Entry 2PVC (X-ray diffraction, 3.69 A resolution); this record covers chains B and D.

[Chain B]
Molecule: DNA (cytosine-5)-methyltransferase 3-like
From: Homo sapiens
UniProtKB: Q9UJW3 (DNM3L_HUMAN); aligned to UniProt positions 1-386 over residues 1-386 (the alignment contains insertions or deletions, so no single offset holds)
Amino-acid sequence (386 residues; numbered 1 to 386; the number before each row is that of its first residue):
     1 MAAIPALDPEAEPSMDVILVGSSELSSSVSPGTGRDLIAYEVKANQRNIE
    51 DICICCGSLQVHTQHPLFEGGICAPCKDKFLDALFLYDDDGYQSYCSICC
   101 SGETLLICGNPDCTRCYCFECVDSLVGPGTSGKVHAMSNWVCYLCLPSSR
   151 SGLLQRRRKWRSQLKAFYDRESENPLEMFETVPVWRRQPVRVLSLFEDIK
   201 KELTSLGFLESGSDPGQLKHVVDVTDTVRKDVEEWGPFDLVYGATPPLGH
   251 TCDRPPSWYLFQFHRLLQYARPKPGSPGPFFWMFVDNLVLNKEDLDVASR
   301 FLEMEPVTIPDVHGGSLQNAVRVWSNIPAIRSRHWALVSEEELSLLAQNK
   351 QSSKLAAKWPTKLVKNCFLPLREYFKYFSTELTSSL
Unresolved in the structure: 1-33, 381-386
Sequence notes: conflict Gly278 (Arg in Q9UJW3)
Ion coordination: Zn2+ site 1: Cys53, Cys56, Cys73, Cys76; Zn2+ site 2: Cys96, Cys99, Cys118, Cys121; Zn2+ site 3: Cys108, Cys113, Cys142, Cys145
UniProt features mapped onto this chain:
  - zinc finger: Ile52 to Asp82 (GATA-type), Gln93 to Ser149 (PHD-type)
From the paper describing this entry:
  - mutagenesis - I107W: abolished binding to Histone H3 peptide (chain D)

[Chain D]
Molecule: Histone H3 peptide
Amino-acid sequence (7 residues; each row starts with the number of its first residue):
   501 ARTKQTA

[Chain B / chain D interface]
Contacting residue pairs - 20 pairs, chain B then chain D:
  Asp88(B) - Lys504(D)  salt bridge
  Asp88(B) - Thr506(D)
  Asp90(B) - Lys504(D)  salt bridge
  Tyr92(B) - Lys504(D)
  Gln93(B) - Lys504(D)  hydrogen bond (backbone-side chain)
  Ser94(B) - Thr506(D)
  Gly102(B) - Gln505(D)
  Glu103(B) - Gln505(D)  hydrogen bond
  Thr104(B) - Lys504(D)
  Thr104(B) - Gln505(D)
  Leu105(B) - Arg502(D)
  Leu105(B) - Thr503(D)
  Leu105(B) - Lys504(D)  hydrogen bond (backbone-backbone)
  Leu106(B) - Ala501(D)  hydrophobic
  Leu106(B) - Arg502(D)
  Ile107(B) - Arg502(D)  hydrogen bond (backbone-backbone)
  Ile107(B) - Lys504(D)
  Val134(B) - Ala501(D)  hydrogen bond (backbone-backbone)
  His135(B) - Ala501(D)  hydrogen bond (backbone-backbone)
  Met137(B) - Ala501(D)  hydrogen bond (backbone-backbone)
Interface residues without a listed pair, chain B (17 interface residues in all): Tyr95, Ala136, Trp140
Interface residues without a listed pair, chain D (7 interface residues in all): Ala507
Interface features reported in the paper:
  - interface residues, chain B: Asp88(B), Asp90(B)
  - hot spots on chain B (mutagenesis) - D90A (Kd >500 uM): abolished binding to Histone H3 peptide (chain D)

[In short]
17 residues of chain B and 7 residues of chain D are in contact, with 7 hydrogen bonds and 2 salt bridges.
Among the polar pairs are Asp88(B)-Lys504(D), Asp90(B)-Lys504(D) and Gln93(B)-Lys504(D). The paper reports
that I107W and D90A of chain B abolish binding to Histone H3 peptide (chain D); interface residues Asp88(B)
and Asp90(B).
Chain B is DNA (cytosine-5)-methyltransferase 3-like (Homo sapiens) and chain D is Histone H3 peptide; the
structure, DNMT3L recognizes unmethylated histone H3 lysine 4, was determined by X-ray diffraction, deposited
together with 2PV0.
